Entry 7TZM (X-ray diffraction, 1.52 A resolution); this record covers chain A.

# Chain A
Protein: Cytochrome P450
Source organism: Rhodopseudomonas palustris
UniProtKB: Q2IU02 (Q2IU02_RHOP2); residues 0-409 here correspond to UniProt positions 1-410 (UniProt number = residue number + 1)
Chain sequence (410 residues; each row starts with the number of its first residue; numbering starts at 0):
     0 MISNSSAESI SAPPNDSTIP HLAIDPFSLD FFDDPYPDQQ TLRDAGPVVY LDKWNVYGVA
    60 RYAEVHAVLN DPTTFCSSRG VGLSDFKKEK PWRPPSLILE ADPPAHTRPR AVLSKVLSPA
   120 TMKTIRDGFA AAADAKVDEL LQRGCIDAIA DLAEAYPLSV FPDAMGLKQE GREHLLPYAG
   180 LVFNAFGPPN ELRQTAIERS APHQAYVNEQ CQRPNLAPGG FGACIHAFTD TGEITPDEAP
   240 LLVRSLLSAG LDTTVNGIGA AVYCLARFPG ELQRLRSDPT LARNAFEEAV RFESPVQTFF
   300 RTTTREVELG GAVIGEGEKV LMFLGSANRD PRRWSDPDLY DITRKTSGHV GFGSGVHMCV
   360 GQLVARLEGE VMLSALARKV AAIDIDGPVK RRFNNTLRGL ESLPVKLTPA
Not modelled in the structure: 0-16
Bound ions: heme Fe near Cys358 (its only coordinating residue here)
Small-molecule neighbours:
  - heme (HEM): Leu68, Val80, Ile97, Leu98, His105, Arg109, Leu112, Leu116, Phe160, Ser244, Leu245, Ala248, Gly249, Thr252, Thr253, Gly256, Phe285, Val289, Pro294, Val295, Phe298, Arg300, Leu323, Val349, Gly350, Phe351, Gly352, Val355, His356, Cys358, Val359, Gly360, Val363, Ala364
  - 4-iodobenzoic acid (KZ6): Arg92, Ser95, Ile97, Leu98, Val181, Phe182, Phe185, Ser244, Ser247, Ala248, Thr252, Val295, Phe298

# In short
Ligands of chain A: 4-iodobenzoic acid and heme.
Chain A is Cytochrome P450 (Rhodopseudomonas palustris); the structure, The crystal structure of WT CYP199A4
bound to 4-iodobenzoic acid, was determined by X-ray diffraction together with 7TZN, 7TZW, 7TZX, 7TZY and 7U00
from the same study.
